1Q4D - chain A; structure by X-ray diffraction, 1.58 A resolution.

# Chain A
Molecule: Green Fluorescent Protein
Organism: Aequorea victoria
UniProtKB: P42212 (GFP_AEQVI); aligned to UniProt positions 1-238 over residues 1-238
Chain sequence (236 residues; row label = number of the first residue in the row; note: 2 numbers in that range are skipped by the numbering (no residue carries them; nothing is unmodelled there)):
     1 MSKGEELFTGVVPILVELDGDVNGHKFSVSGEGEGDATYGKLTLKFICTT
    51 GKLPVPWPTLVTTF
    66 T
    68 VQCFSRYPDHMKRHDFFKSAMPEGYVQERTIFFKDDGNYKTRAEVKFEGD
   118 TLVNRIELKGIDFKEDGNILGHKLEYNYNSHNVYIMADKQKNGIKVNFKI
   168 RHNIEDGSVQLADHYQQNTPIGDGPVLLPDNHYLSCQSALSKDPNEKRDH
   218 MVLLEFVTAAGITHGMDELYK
Not modelled in the structure: 1, 230-238
Glycans and other covalent adducts: covalent link Phe64-Thr66; covalent link Thr66-Val68
Modified residues: Thr66 ({2-[(1R,2R)-1-amino-2-hydroxypropyl]-4-(4-hydroxybenzylidene)-5-oxo-4,5-dihydro-1H-imidazol-1-yl}acetic acid; CRO)
Sequence notes: chromophore (66, 66, 66); engineered mutation Arg80 (Gln in P42212), Cys203 (Thr in P42212)
What the authors report for this chain:
  - conformationally variable residues: His148

# Overview
From the paper: conformational variability at His148.
Chain A is Green Fluorescent Protein (Aequorea victoria); the structure, S65T Q80R T203C Green Fluorescent
Protein (GFP) pH 5.5, was determined by X-ray diffraction (same publication as 1Q4A, 1Q4B, 1Q4C, 1Q4E and
1Q73).
